Entry 9FL8 (X-ray diffraction, 2.64 A resolution); this record covers chains C and D of the 6 polymer chains in the assembly.

[Chain C]
Molecule: CCR4-NOT transcription complex subunit 9
From: Homo sapiens
Reference sequence: Q92600 (CNOT9_HUMAN); residue numbers follow UniProt; this construct covers 19-285
Amino-acid sequence (273 residues; each row starts with the number of its first residue):
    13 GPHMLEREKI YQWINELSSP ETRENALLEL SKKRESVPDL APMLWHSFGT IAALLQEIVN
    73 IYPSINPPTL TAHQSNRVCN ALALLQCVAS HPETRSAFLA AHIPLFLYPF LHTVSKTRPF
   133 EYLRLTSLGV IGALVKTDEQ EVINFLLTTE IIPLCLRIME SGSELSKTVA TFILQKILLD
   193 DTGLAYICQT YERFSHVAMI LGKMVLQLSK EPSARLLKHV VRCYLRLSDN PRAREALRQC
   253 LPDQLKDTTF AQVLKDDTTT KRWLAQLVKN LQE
Construct notes: expression tag (13-18)
Small-molecule neighbours: 1,4-butanediol (BU1): E133, L137, S175, E176, L177

[Chain D]
Molecule: CCR4-NOT transcription complex subunit 1
From: Homo sapiens
Reference sequence: A5YKK6 (CNOT1_HUMAN); numbering as in UniProt (aligned over 1351-1588)
Amino-acid sequence (244 residues; row label = number of the first residue in the row):
  1345 GPHMLEVPPQ PQYSYHDINV YSLAGLAPHI TLNPTIPLFQ AHPQLKQCVR QAIERAVQEL
  1405 VHPVVDRSIK IAMTTCEQIV RKDFALDSEE SRMRIAAHHM MRNLTAGMAM ITCREPLLMS
  1465 ISTNLKNSFA SALRTASPQQ REMMDQAAAQ LAQDNCELAC CFIQKTAVEK AGPEMDKRLA
  1525 TEFELRKHAR QEGRRYCDPV VLTYQAERMP EQIRLKVGGV DPKQLAVYEE FARNVPGFLP
  1585 TNDL
Disordered / not traced: 1345-1352, 1475-1477
Construct notes: expression tag (1345-1350)
Cystine bridges: C1457-C1504

[How chain C and chain D interact]
Residue-residue contacts (66; chain C residue first):
  E20(C) - Q1556(D)  hydrogen bond
  Y23(C) - P1554(D)
  Y23(C) - Q1556(D)
  Y23(C) - I1557(D)
  I26(C) - I1557(D)  hydrophobic
  N27(C) - Q1556(D)  hydrogen bond (side chain-backbone)
  N27(C) - I1557(D)
  S30(C) - Q1568(D)  hydrogen bond
  S30(C) - A1570(D)
  S30(C) - V1571(D)
  S31(C) - A1570(D)
  P32(C) - A1570(D)
  P32(C) - E1574(D)
  R35(C) - V1571(D)
  P54(C) - Y1548(D)
  M55(C) - M1553(D)  hydrophobic
  M55(C) - I1557(D)  hydrophobic
  W57(C) - K1426(D)  hydrogen bond (backbone-side chain)
  H58(C) - Y1548(D)
  H58(C) - Q1549(D)  hydrogen bond (backbone-side chain)
  H58(C) - M1553(D)
  S59(C) - K1426(D)  hydrogen bond (backbone-side chain)
  S59(C) - M1553(D)
  F60(C) - D1427(D)
  F60(C) - L1559(D)  hydrophobic
  F60(C) - V1564(D)  hydrophobic
  F60(C) - Q1568(D)
  F60(C) - Y1572(D)  hydrophobic
  G61(C) - D1427(D)  hydrogen bond (backbone-side chain)
  G61(C) - V1571(D)
  I63(C) - I1423(D)  hydrophobic
  A64(C) - I1423(D)  hydrophobic
  A64(C) - Y1572(D)
  A64(C) - F1575(D)
  A65(C) - V1571(D)  hydrophobic
  L67(C) - T1419(D)
  L67(C) - M1444(D)  hydrophobic
  Q68(C) - V1571(D)
  Q68(C) - E1574(D)
  Q68(C) - F1575(D)
  V71(C) - N1447(D)
  V71(C) - L1448(D)  hydrophobic
  V71(C) - P1580(D)  hydrophobic
  N72(C) - N1578(D)  hydrogen bond
  Y74(C) - G1451(D)
  Y74(C) - M1454(D)
  Y74(C) - I1455(D)  hydrophobic
  P75(C) - M1454(D)  hydrophobic
  S76(C) - P1353(D)
  N78(C) - M1454(D)  hydrogen bond (side chain-backbone)
  N78(C) - I1455(D)
  N78(C) - R1458(D)
  N78(C) - E1459(D)
  P79(C) - R1458(D)
  T81(C) - P1353(D)
  E105(C) - Y1548(D)  hydrogen bond
  A112(C) - Q1422(D)
  A113(C) - T1419(D)  hydrogen bond (backbone-side chain)
  H114(C) - T1418(D)
  H114(C) - T1419(D)  hydrogen bond (backbone-side chain)
  L117(C) - I1415(D)  hydrophobic
  F118(C) - T1419(D)
  F118(C) - L1448(D)  hydrophobic
  P121(C) - M1452(D)  hydrophobic
  P121(C) - I1455(D)  hydrophobic
  E162(C) - R1411(D)  salt bridge
Interface residues without a listed pair, chain C (38 interface residues in all): L29, I115
Interface residues without a listed pair, chain D (39 interface residues in all): A1416, F1428, K1567, L1569, G1581

[Overview]
38 residues of chain C and 39 residues of chain D are in contact, with 12 hydrogen bonds and 1 salt bridge.
Among the polar pairs are E162(C)-R1411(D), E20(C)-Q1556(D) and N27(C)-Q1556(D). Chain C binds 1,4-butanediol.
Chain C is CCR4-NOT transcription complex subunit 9 and chain D is CCR4-NOT transcription complex subunit 1,
both from Homo sapiens; the structure, Stapled peptide bound to NOT9-NOT1 complex, was determined by X-ray
diffraction.
